1WXF - chain A; structure by X-ray diffraction, 2.30 A resolution.

# Chain A
Molecule: NH(3)-dependent NAD(+) synthetase
Organism: Escherichia coli
Notes: EC 6.3.1.5
UniProt: P18843 (NADE_ECOLI); residues 1-275 here = UniProt positions 1-275
Sequence (275 residues; numbered 1 to 275; the number before each row is that of its first residue):
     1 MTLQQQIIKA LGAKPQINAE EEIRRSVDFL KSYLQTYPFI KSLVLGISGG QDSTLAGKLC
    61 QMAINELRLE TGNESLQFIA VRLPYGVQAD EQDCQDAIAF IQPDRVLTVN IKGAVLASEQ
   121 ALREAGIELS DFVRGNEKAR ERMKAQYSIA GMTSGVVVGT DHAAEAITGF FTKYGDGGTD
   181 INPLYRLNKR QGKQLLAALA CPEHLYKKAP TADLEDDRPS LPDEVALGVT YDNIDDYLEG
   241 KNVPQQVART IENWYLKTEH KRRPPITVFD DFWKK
Not modelled in the structure: 1, 88-90, 208-223
Swiss-Prot annotation at these positions:
  - binding site (deamido-NAD(+)): Y33, N136, R140, K173, D180, H260, K261
  - binding site (ATP): G46 to S53, R82, Q88, T160, K189, T211
  - binding site (Mg(2+)): D52, E165
Reported in the primary citation:
  - contacts within the chain: R82-E91, R82-Q95
  - conformationally variable residues (order/disorder transition): Q88 to D90

# Overview
UniProt lists 7 deamido-NAD+-binding residues, 13 ATP-binding residues and Mg2+-binding residues D52 and E165.
From the paper: conformational variability at Q88; contacts within the chain involving E91, R82 and Q95.
Chain A is NH(3)-dependent NAD(+) synthetase (Escherichia coli); the structure, E.coli NAD Synthetase, was
determined by X-ray diffraction (same publication as 1WXE, 1WXG and 1WXH).
